PDB entry 8GF5 | electron microscopy, 3.00 A resolution | chains B and C of the 7 polymer chains in the assembly

Chain B:
Molecule: Methyl-coenzyme M reductase subunit alpha
From: Methanosarcina acetivorans C2A
Notes: EC 2.8.4.1
UniProtKB: Q8THH1 (MCRA_METAC); numbering as in UniProt (aligned over 1-570)
Sequence (570 residues; numbered 1 to 570; the number before each row is that of its first residue):
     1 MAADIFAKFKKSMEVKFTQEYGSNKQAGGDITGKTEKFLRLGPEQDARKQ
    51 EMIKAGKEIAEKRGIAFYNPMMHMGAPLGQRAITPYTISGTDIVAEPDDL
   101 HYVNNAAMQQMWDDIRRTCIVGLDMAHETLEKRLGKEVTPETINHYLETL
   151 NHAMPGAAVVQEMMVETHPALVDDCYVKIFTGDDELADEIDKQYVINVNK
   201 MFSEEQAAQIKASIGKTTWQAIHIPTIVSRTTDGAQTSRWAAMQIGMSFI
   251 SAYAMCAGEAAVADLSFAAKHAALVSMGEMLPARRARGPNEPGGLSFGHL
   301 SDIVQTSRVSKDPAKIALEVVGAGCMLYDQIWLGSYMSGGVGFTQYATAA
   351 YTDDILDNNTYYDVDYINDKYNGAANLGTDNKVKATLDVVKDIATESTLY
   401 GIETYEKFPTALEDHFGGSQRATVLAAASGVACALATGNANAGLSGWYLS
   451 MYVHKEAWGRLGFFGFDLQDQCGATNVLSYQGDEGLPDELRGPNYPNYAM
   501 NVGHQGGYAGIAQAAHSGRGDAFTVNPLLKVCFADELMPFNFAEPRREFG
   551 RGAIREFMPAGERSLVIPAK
Not modelled in the structure: 1-75, 335-345, 570
Modified / non-standard residues: H271 (N1-methylated histidine; MHS); R285 (5-methyl-arginine; AGM); C472 (S-methylcysteine; SMC)
Residues lining bound ligands:
  - factor 430 (F43): A157, A158, V159, V160, Q161, M164, V165, M243, Q244, M247, I250, A257
  - Coenzyme B (TP7): R239, K270, H271
Reported in the primary citation:
  - conformationally variable residues (loop rearrangement, order/disorder transition): A76 to R81, A158 to E166, L333 to Y346, Y346 to A350, P409 to S419
  - post-translational modification sites: H271, R285, G465, D470, C472

Chain C:
Molecule: Methyl-coenzyme M reductase subunit beta
From: Methanosarcina acetivorans C2A
UniProtKB: Q8THG7 (Q8THG7_METAC); residues 1-434 here = UniProt positions 1-434
Sequence (434 residues; row label = number of the first residue in the row):
     1 MSDTVDIYDDRGKLLESNVDIMSLAPTRNAAIKKIILDTKRSVAVSLAGI
    51 QGALASGKMGGKGRQILGRGLNYDLVGNADAIAENVKNLVQVDEGDDTSV
   101 KVIKGGKSLLIQAPSSRIAAGADYMSATTVGAAAVTQTIIDMFGTDMYDA
   151 PIAKSAVWGSYPQTMDLMGGNVQGVLSIPQNNEGLGFSLRNIMANHIAAI
   201 TSRGAMNAAALSSIYEQSGIFEMGGAVGMFERHQLLGLACQGLNANNVVY
   251 DIVKENGKDGTIGTVIESIVGRAVEDGVISVDKTAPSGYKFYKANDVPMW
   301 NAYAAAGTLAATFVNCGAGRAAQNVSSTLLYFNDILEKETGLPGCDYGKV
   351 QGVAVGFSFFSHSIYGGGGPGVFNGNHVVTRHSRGFAIPCVCAAVALDAG
   401 TQMFTIESTSGLIGDVFGSIEEFRQPIKAVAGAL
Not modelled in the structure: 1-2, 432-434
Residues lining bound ligands:
  - 1-thioethanesulfonic acid (COM): F359, S363, Y365
  - factor 430 (F43): S363, I364, Y365
  - Coenzyme B (TP7): F359, F360, Y365, G366, G367, H377, V378, V379

How chain B and chain C interact:
Pairs across the interface (116; chain B residue first):
  M125(B) - F404(C)  hydrophobic
  E128(B) - M403(C)
  T129(B) - M403(C)
  K132(B) - G400(C)  hydrogen bond (side chain-backbone)
  K132(B) - Q402(C)
  K132(B) - M403(C)
  R133(B) - Q323(C)
  R133(B) - T401(C)  hydrogen bond (side chain-backbone)
  Q209(B) - L67(C)
  S213(B) - K58(C)  hydrogen bond (backbone-side chain)
  S213(B) - Q65(C)  hydrogen bond
  M243(B) - I364(C)
  M243(B) - Y365(C)  hydrophobic
  M247(B) - I364(C)  hydrophobic
  I250(B) - I364(C)  hydrophobic
  G258(B) - H362(C)
  E259(B) - H362(C)
  A260(B) - Q323(C)
  A260(B) - S361(C)
  V262(B) - S363(C)
  V262(B) - I364(C)  hydrophobic
  A263(B) - F360(C)
  A263(B) - S361(C)
  A263(B) - H362(C)
  A263(B) - S363(C)
  A263(B) - G368(C)
  D264(B) - G369(C)
  D264(B) - M403(C)
  D264(B) - F404(C)
  S266(B) - S363(C)
  S266(B) - I364(C)
  S266(B) - G366(C)  hydrogen bond (side chain-backbone)
  F267(B) - G367(C)
  F267(B) - G368(C)
  F267(B) - V372(C)  hydrophobic
  F267(B) - F404(C)  hydrophobic
  A268(B) - F404(C)  hydrophobic
  K270(B) - Y365(C)
  K270(B) - G366(C)
  H271(B) - K62(C)
  A272(B) - K62(C)
  A272(B) - F404(C)  hydrophobic
  L274(B) - K62(C)
  E279(B) - T164(C)
  E279(B) - M168(C)
  M280(B) - M165(C)  hydrophobic
  L281(B) - M165(C)
  P282(B) - M165(C)  hydrophobic
  G293(B) - Q163(C)  hydrogen bond (backbone-side chain)
  G294(B) - Q163(C)  hydrogen bond (backbone-side chain)
  H299(B) - R64(C)  hydrogen bond
  A385(B) - D146(C)
  A385(B) - Y148(C)
  L387(B) - M147(C)  hydrophobic
  V390(B) - Y148(C)
  N439(B) - R69(C)  hydrogen bond
  N439(B) - Y148(C)
  N441(B) - Y148(C)
  N441(B) - P151(C)
  A442(B) - Y148(C)  hydrophobic
  S445(B) - Y148(C)  hydrogen bond
  V477(B) - P151(C)
  L478(B) - M147(C)  hydrophobic
  L478(B) - Y148(C)  hydrophobic
  L478(B) - A150(C)
  Y480(B) - Q137(C)  hydrogen bond
  Y480(B) - A150(C)  hydrophobic
  Y480(B) - K154(C)
  Q481(B) - K154(C)
  G482(B) - K154(C)  hydrogen bond (backbone-side chain)
  G482(B) - W158(C)
  G482(B) - Y161(C)
  D483(B) - P162(C)
  G485(B) - K154(C)  hydrogen bond (backbone-side chain)
  L486(B) - P151(C)
  L486(B) - K154(C)
  L486(B) - S155(C)
  L486(B) - G159(C)
  L486(B) - S160(C)
  L486(B) - Y161(C)
  L486(B) - P162(C)
  L486(B) - Q163(C)
  P487(B) - I66(C)  hydrophobic
  P487(B) - P151(C)
  P487(B) - I152(C)  hydrophobic
  P487(B) - S155(C)
  L490(B) - G60(C)
  L490(B) - S155(C)
  L490(B) - G159(C)
  L490(B) - S160(C)
  L490(B) - Q163(C)
  R491(B) - Q163(C)
  G492(B) - Q163(C)  hydrogen bond (backbone-side chain)
  P493(B) - Q163(C)
  N494(B) - P162(C)
  N494(B) - Q163(C)  hydrogen bond (side chain-backbone)
  Y495(B) - P162(C)  hydrophobic
  Y495(B) - Q163(C)
  P496(B) - P162(C)
  H516(B) - I66(C)
  H516(B) - L67(C)  hydrogen bond (side chain-backbone)
  R519(B) - L67(C)
  R519(B) - G68(C)
  D521(B) - L67(C)
  F523(B) - Q65(C)
  F523(B) - L67(C)  hydrophobic
  T524(B) - Q65(C)
  V525(B) - G63(C)
  V525(B) - R64(C)
  V525(B) - Q65(C)  hydrogen bond (backbone-backbone)
  V525(B) - I66(C)  hydrophobic
  N526(B) - K62(C)  hydrogen bond (side chain-backbone)
  N526(B) - G63(C)
  N526(B) - R64(C)
  P527(B) - G63(C)
  L528(B) - G63(C)
Other interface residues (no listed pair), chain B (71 interface residues in all): G246, A273, V275, A283, L295, S296, T386, G438, E489
Other interface residues (no listed pair), chain C (49 interface residues in all): M59, T136, I140, N181

Summary:
Chain B and chain C form an interface of 71 and 49 residues respectively; the contacts include 18 hydrogen
bonds. Polar pairs include K132(B)-G400(C), R133(B)-T401(C) and S213(B)-K58(C). The paper reports modification
sites H271(B), R285(B) and G465(B) among others; conformational variability at A76(B), A158(B) and L333(B)
among others.
Here chain B is Methyl-coenzyme M reductase subunit alpha and chain C is Methyl-coenzyme M reductase subunit
beta, both from Methanosarcina acetivorans C2A. Entry 8GF5 (McrD binds asymmetrically to methyl-coenzyme M
reductase improving active site accessibility during assembly) was determined by electron microscopy,
deposited together with 8GF6.
